Entry 7W7D (X-ray diffraction, 3.40 A resolution); this record covers chains C and D of the 4 polymer chains in the assembly.

# Chain C
Protein: Putative ABC transport system, ATP-binding protein
From: Corynebacterium diphtheriae NCTC 13129
UniProt: Q6NEF2 (Q6NEF2_CORDI); residue numbers follow UniProt; this construct covers 1-221
Sequence (231 residues; row label = number of the first residue in the row):
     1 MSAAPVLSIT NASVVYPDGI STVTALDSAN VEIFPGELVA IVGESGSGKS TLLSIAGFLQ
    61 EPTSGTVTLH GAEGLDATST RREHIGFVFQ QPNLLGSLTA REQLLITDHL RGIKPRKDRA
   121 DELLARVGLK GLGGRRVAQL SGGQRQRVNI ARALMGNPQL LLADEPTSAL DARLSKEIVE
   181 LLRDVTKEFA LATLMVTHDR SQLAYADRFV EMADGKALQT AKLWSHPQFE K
Not modelled in the structure: 1-2, 221-231
Construct notes: expression tag (222-231)
Reported in the primary citation:
  - mutagenesis - K49A (3 h), G143A (3 h), E165Q (3 h): decreased growth in response to heme
  - mutagenesis - K49A, G143A, E165Q: abolished catalytic activity
  - mutagenesis - K49A: decreased binding to ATP

# Chain D
Protein: Putative ABC transport system integral membrane protein
From: Corynebacterium diphtheriae NCTC 13129
UniProt: Q6NEF1 (Q6NEF1_CORDI); residue numbers follow UniProt; this construct covers 1-344
Sequence (344 residues; row label = number of the first residue in the row):
     1 MFLGIRDIRA AAGRFALIAS VVGLITLLIV MLTGLTQGLG KQNTSAIEAL APHSVVFTTA
    61 GGSSPEFTSS EISEQQAERW KDSTPLGVSQ TRIESDQNAN TTAVMGLPEG TPLPDSVGGF
   121 IEQGALLPAE LADFLHVRAG DHITLGGATV TVAGTVKTEN YSHTPVVWVD TATWQLVSHT
   181 KAVGTVLLLN QEPTIQPQDN EVVTDLKGAF QAMPAYKSER SSLLSMQAFL YIISALVTVA
   241 FLTVWTLQRT RDIAVLAALG ASKRYLLIDA LGQAAIILAA GVALGAGIGA LLGWLIAGSV
   301 PFSLGWVSVL GPALGIWLLG LIGATIAVRN VTKVDPQIAL GATA
Not modelled in the structure: 344
Ion coordination: heme Fe: Glu219 (shared with 1 residue of chain B)
Ligand contacts: heme (HEM): Leu35, Leu39, Gln42, Ser162, His163, Ala215, Ser218, Glu219, Ser222, Leu223, Met226, Val300, Pro301
Reported in the primary citation:
  - binding site for heme: Leu35, Leu39, His163, Leu223, Pro301
  - mutagenesis - E219A, E219Q: decreased catalytic activity on heme
  - mutagenesis - E219A, E219Q: decreased binding to heme

# Chain C / chain D interface
Pairs across the interface (42):
  Ser54(C) - Leu340(D)
  Leu59(C) - Pro336(D)  hydrophobic
  Gln60(C) - Gln337(D)  hydrogen bond
  Thr78(C) - Gly260(D)
  Thr78(C) - Ala261(D)
  Arg81(C) - Ala257(D)  hydrogen bond (side chain-backbone)
  Arg81(C) - Ala258(D)  hydrogen bond (side chain-backbone)
  Arg81(C) - Leu259(D)
  Arg81(C) - Gly260(D)
  Arg81(C) - Pro336(D)
  Arg82(C) - Leu259(D)
  Arg82(C) - Gly260(D)  hydrogen bond (side chain-backbone)
  Phe87(C) - Ala258(D)
  Phe89(C) - Ala258(D)  hydrophobic
  Phe89(C) - Leu259(D)  hydrophobic
  Gln91(C) - Arg251(D)
  Gln91(C) - Gly341(D)
  Gln91(C) - Ala342(D)
  Asn93(C) - Arg251(D)  hydrogen bond
  Asn93(C) - Val255(D)
  Asn93(C) - Ala339(D)  hydrogen bond (side chain-backbone)
  Leu95(C) - Leu3(D)  hydrophobic
  Leu95(C) - Asp252(D)
  Leu95(C) - Leu256(D)  hydrophobic
  Ser97(C) - Leu3(D)
  Ser97(C) - Arg6(D)
  Ser97(C) - Asp7(D)  hydrogen bond
  Leu98(C) - Leu3(D)  hydrophobic
  Leu98(C) - Arg6(D)
  Glu102(C) - Arg6(D)  salt bridge
  Ile106(C) - Phe2(D)  hydrophobic
  Ile106(C) - Leu3(D)  hydrophobic
  Ile106(C) - Leu256(D)  hydrophobic
  Ile106(C) - Tyr265(D)
  His109(C) - Met1(D)
  His109(C) - Phe2(D)
  His109(C) - Tyr265(D)  hydrogen bond
  Leu110(C) - Ala261(D)
  Leu110(C) - Tyr265(D)  hydrophobic
  Arg136(C) - Ala10(D)
  Arg152(C) - Leu259(D)
  Asp164(C) - Leu340(D)
Also at the interface, not in a pair above, chain C (28 interface residues in all): Tyr16, Ser50, Leu53, Gln90, Gly96, Leu105, Thr107, Pro115

# Overview
Chain C and chain D form an interface of 28 and 22 residues respectively, with 8 hydrogen bonds and 1 salt
bridge. Among the polar pairs are Glu102(C)-Arg6(D), Gln60(C)-Gln337(D) and Arg81(C)-Ala257(D). The paper
reports a binding site for heme at Leu35(D), Leu39(D) and His163(D) among others; K49A, G143A and E165Q of
chain C reduce growth in response to heme; 5 substitutions were tested in all.
Chain C is Putative ABC transport system, ATP-binding protein and chain D is Putative ABC transport system
integral membrane protein, both from Corynebacterium diphtheriae NCTC 13129; the structure, Heme exporter
HrtBA in complex with heme, was determined by X-ray diffraction together with 7W78, 7W79, 7W7A, 7W7B and 7W7C
from the same study.
